Entry 4UC4 (X-ray diffraction, 2.56 A resolution); this record covers chains A and B.

Chain A (and B):
Name: Lysine-specific demethylase 4B
Source organism: Homo sapiens
Notes: EC 1.14.11.-; fragment: Tudor domain (UNP 917-1031); chain B of this document is another copy of the same molecule, construct and numbering; everything in this record applies to it too
UniProt: O94953 (KDM4B_HUMAN); numbering as in UniProt (aligned over 917-1031)
Amino-acid sequence (119 residues; row label = number of the first residue in the row):
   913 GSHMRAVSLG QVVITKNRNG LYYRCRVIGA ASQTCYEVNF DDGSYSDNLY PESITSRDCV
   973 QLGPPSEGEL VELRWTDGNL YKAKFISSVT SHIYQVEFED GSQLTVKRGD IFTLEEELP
Unresolved in the structure: 913-917, 1027-1031
Sequence notes: expression tag (913-916)
From the paper describing this entry:
  - specificity-determining residues: Asn-951 (by similarity / conservation)
  - mutagenesis - Y993A: abolished binding to H3K23me3
  - specificity-determining residues: Asn-960, Ser-965 (proposed by the authors, not directly observed)
  - mutagenesis - N960A (Kd 303 uM), S965D: increased binding to H3K4me3

Interface between chain A and chain B:
Pairs across the interface (19; chain A residue first):
  Ser-920(A) / Ala-918(B)
  Leu-921(A) / Ala-942(B)  hydrophobic
  Leu-921(A) / Ala-943(B)
  Leu-921(A) / Ser-944(B)
  Leu-921(A) / His-1004(B)
  Leu-921(A) / Tyr-1006(B)
  Ile-940(A) / Ala-943(B)
  Ile-940(A) / Ser-944(B)  hydrogen bond (backbone-backbone)
  Gly-941(A) / Ala-942(B)
  Ala-942(A) / Leu-921(B)  hydrophobic
  Ala-942(A) / Gly-941(B)
  Ala-942(A) / Ala-942(B)  hydrogen bond (backbone-backbone)
  Ala-943(A) / Leu-921(B)
  Ala-943(A) / Ile-940(B)
  Ser-944(A) / Ile-940(B)  hydrogen bond (backbone-backbone)
  His-1004(A) / Leu-921(B)
  Tyr-1006(A) / Leu-921(B)
  Asp-1012(A) / Gln-973(B)  hydrogen bond (backbone-side chain)
  Gly-1013(A) / Val-972(B)
Also at the interface, not in a pair above, chain A (13 interface residues in all): Val-919, Glu-1011
Also at the interface, not in a pair above, chain B (14 interface residues in all): Val-919, Ser-920, Ile-1005

In short:
13 residues of chain A face 14 of chain B across their interface; the contacts include 4 hydrogen bonds. Polar
contacts include Asp-1012(A)/Gln-973(B), Ile-940(A)/Ser-944(B) and Ala-942(A)/Ala-942(B). The paper reports
that N960A and S965D of chain A increase binding to H3K4me3; specificity determinants Asn-951(A), Asn-960(A)
and Ser-965(A).
Chain A and chain B are both Lysine-specific demethylase 4B (Homo sapiens); the structure, Crystal structure
of hybrid tudor domain of human lysine demethylase KDM4B, was determined by X-ray diffraction, deposited
together with 5D6Y, 5D6W and 5D6X.
